Entry 8YW2 (electron microscopy, 3.70 A resolution); this record covers chains 4 and 7 of the 65 polymer chains in the assembly.

[Chain 4]
Protein: Spike glycoprotein E1
From: Semliki Forest virus 4
UniProt: A0A0E3T652 (A0A0E3T652_SFV); residues 1-438 here correspond to UniProt positions 816-1253 (UniProt number = residue number + 815)
Sequence (438 residues; numbered 1 to 438; the number before each row is that of its first residue):
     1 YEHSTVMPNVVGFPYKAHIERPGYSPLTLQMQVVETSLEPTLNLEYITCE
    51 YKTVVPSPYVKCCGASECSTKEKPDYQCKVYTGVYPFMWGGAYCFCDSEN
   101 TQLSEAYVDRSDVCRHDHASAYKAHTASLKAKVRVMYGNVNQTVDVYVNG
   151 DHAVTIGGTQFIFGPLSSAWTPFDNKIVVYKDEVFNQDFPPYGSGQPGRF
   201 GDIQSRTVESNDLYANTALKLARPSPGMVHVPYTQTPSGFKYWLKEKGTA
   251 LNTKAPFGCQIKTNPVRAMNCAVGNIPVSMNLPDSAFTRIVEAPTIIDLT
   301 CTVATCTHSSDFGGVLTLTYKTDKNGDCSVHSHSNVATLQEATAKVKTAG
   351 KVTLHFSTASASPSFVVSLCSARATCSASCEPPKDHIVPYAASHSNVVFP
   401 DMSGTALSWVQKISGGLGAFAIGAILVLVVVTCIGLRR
Disulfides: C49-C114, C62-C94, C63-C96, C259-C271, C301-C376, C306-C380, C328-C370
Covalent attachments: N-acetylglucosamine (NAG) linked to N141

[Chain 7]
Protein: Spike glycoprotein E2
From: Semliki Forest virus 4
UniProt: A0A0E3T652 (A0A0E3T652_SFV); residues 5-422 here correspond to UniProt positions 338-755 (UniProt number = residue number + 333)
Sequence (418 residues; row label = number of the first residue in the row):
     5 HFNVYKATRPYIAYCADCGAGHSCHSPVAIEAVRSEATDGMLKIQFSAQI
    55 GIDKSDNHDYTKIRYADGHAIENAVRSSLKVATSGDCFVHGTMGHFILAK
   105 CPPGEFLQVSIQDTRNAVRACRIQYHHDPQPVGREKFTIRPHYGKEIPCT
   155 TYQQTTAKTVEEIDMHMPPDTPDRTLLSQQSGNVKITVGGKKVKYNCTCG
   205 TGNVGTTNSDMTINTCLIEQCHVSVTDHKKWQFNSPFVPRADEPARKGKV
   255 HIPFPLDNITCRVPMAREPTVIHGKREVTLHLHPDHPTLFSYRTLGEDPQ
   305 YHEEWVTAAVERTIPVPVDGMEYHWGNNDPVRLWSQLTTEGKPHGWPHQI
   355 VQYYYGLYPAATVSAVVGMSLLALISIFASCYMLVAARSKCLTPYALTPG
   405 AAVPWTLGILCCAPRAHA
Disulfides: C19-C125, C91-C105, C201-C225, C203-C220
Covalent attachments: N-acetylglucosamine (NAG) linked to N200, N262

[How chain 4 and chain 7 interact]
Contacting residue pairs (98):
  P56(4) with N238(7); R244(7)
  S57(4) with H170(7); N238(7), hydrogen bond; S239(7), hydrogen bond (side chain-backbone); V242(7); R244(7), hydrogen bond (backbone-side chain)
  P58(4) with P240(7); P243(7); R244(7), hydrogen bond (backbone-backbone)
  Y59(4) with R244(7); D246(7); E247(7)
  V60(4) with P243(7), hydrophobic
  E67(4) with E247(7)
  M88(4) with P176(7), hydrophobic; P243(7)
  W89(4) with I16(7); G72(7); H73(7); T175(7)
  G90(4) with P176(7)
  G91(4) with P176(7)
  Y93(4) with P176(7), hydrophobic; P243(7)
  F95(4) with H226(7); S228(7)
  E105(4) with R244(7), salt bridge
  D112(4) with E165(7)
  V113(4) with E40(7); L260(7), hydrophobic
  M228(4) with Y18(7)
  V229(4) with P240(7); F241(7)
  V231(4) with P240(7), hydrophobic
  T249(4) with Y305(7); E307(7)
  N252(4) with R297(7)
  T253(4) with S295(7), hydrogen bond; R297(7)
  K254(4) with P303(7); Y305(7)
  A255(4) with R297(7), hydrogen bond (backbone-side chain)
  P256(4) with G300(7); E301(7)
  F257(4) with G300(7), hydrogen bond (backbone-backbone); E301(7)
  G258(4) with R297(7); L299(7); R336(7), hydrogen bond (backbone-side chain)
  C259(4) with R297(7)
  Q260(4) with R336(7), hydrogen bond
  H308(4) with L341(7); Y357(7), hydrogen bond
  S309(4) with Q340(7)
  S310(4) with Q340(7)
  A361(4) with H348(7); Y357(7); Y358(7)
  S379(4) with H348(7), hydrogen bond
  C380(4) with H348(7)
  E381(4) with P347(7)
  P382(4) with P347(7); Y357(7), hydrophobic
  P383(4) with L341(7); T342(7), hydrogen bond (backbone-side chain)
  D385(4) with Q340(7)
  H386(4) with G278(7), hydrogen bond (side chain-backbone); K279(7), hydrogen bond (side chain-backbone); Q340(7)
  I387(4) with H277(7); G278(7); E281(7); V282(7), hydrophobic; V320(7), hydrophobic; W338(7)
  V388(4) with W338(7), hydrogen bond (backbone-backbone); Q340(7)
  P389(4) with W338(7)
  Y390(4) with W338(7)
  A391(4) with W338(7)
  V398(4) with Y362(7)
  P400(4) with Y358(7)
  T405(4) with H348(7)
  A406(4) with I354(7), hydrophobic
  W409(4) with P351(7), hydrophobic
  V410(4) with M373(7), hydrophobic
  L417(4) with A377(7), hydrophobic; I381(7), hydrophobic
  F420(4) with I381(7), hydrophobic; S384(7)
  A421(4) with S384(7)
  A424(4) with M387(7); L388(7), hydrophobic
  I425(4) with M387(7)
  L428(4) with A391(7), hydrophobic
  V431(4) with C395(7), hydrophobic
  T432(4) with K394(7)
Interface residues without a listed pair, chain 4 (67 interface residues in all): V55, S66, L103, H116, H230, S362, K384, V427, R438
Interface residues without a listed pair, chain 7 (66 interface residues in all): H29, D177, A245, H306, L337, S339, T343, G349, S380, Y399

[Overview]
67 residues of chain 4 face 66 of chain 7 across their interface; the contacts include 15 hydrogen bonds and 1
salt bridge. Polar pairs include E105(4)-R244(7), S57(4)-N238(7) and S57(4)-S239(7). N-acetylglucosamine is
covalently linked to N141(4). Covalently linked N-acetylglucosamine: at N200(7) and N262(7).
Chain 4 is Spike glycoprotein E1 and chain 7 is Spike glycoprotein E2, both from Semliki Forest virus 4; the
structure, Semliki Forest virus viron in complex with VLDLR, was determined by electron microscopy, deposited
together with 8YVY, 8YVZ and 8YW1.
